5TQF - chains H and L; structure by X-ray diffraction, 1.85 A resolution.

Chain H:
Molecule: Factor VIIa (Heavy Chain)
From: Homo sapiens
Notes: EC 3.4.21.21
Reference sequence: P08709 (FA7_HUMAN); the construct lacks a stretch of the UniProt sequence and is renumbered around it, so the offset changes along the chain: 16-35 = UniProt 213-232; 37-60 = UniProt 233-256; 61-129 = UniProt 261-329; 134-147 = UniProt 337-350; 5 more segments
Sequence (254 residues; each row starts with the number of its first residue; note: 11 numbers in that range are skipped by the numbering (no residue carries them; nothing is unmodelled there); a row labelled like 60A-60D holds insertion residues (60A, then the next letters in order)):
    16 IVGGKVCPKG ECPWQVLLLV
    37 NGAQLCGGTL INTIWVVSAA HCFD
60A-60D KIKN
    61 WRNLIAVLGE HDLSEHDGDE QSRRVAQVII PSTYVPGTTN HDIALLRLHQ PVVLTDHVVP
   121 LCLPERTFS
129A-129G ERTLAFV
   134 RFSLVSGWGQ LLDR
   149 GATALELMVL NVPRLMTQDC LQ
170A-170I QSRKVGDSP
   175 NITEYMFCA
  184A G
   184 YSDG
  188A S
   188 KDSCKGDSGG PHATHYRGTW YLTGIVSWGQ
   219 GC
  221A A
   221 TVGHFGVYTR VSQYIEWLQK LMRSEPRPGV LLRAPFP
Disordered / not traced: 170E-170H
Swiss-Prot annotation at these positions:
  - active site (Charge relay system): His-57, Asp-102, Ser-195
  - binding site (substrate): Asp-189
  - glycosylation: Asn-175 (N-linked (GlcNAc...) asparagine)
Disulfides: Cys-22/Cys-27, Cys-42/Cys-58, Cys-168/Cys-182, Cys-191/Cys-220
Bound ions: Ca2+: Glu-70, Asp-72, Glu-75, Glu-80
Ligand contacts: 7KR ((11R)-11-[(1-aminoisoquinolin-6-yl)amino]-16-(cyclopropylsulfonyl)-13-methyl-2,13-diazatricyclo[13.3.1.1~6,10~]icosa-1(19),6(20),7,9,15,17-hexaene-3,12-dione): Leu-41, Cys-42, His-57, Cys-58, Asp-60, Lys-60A, Gly-97, Thr-98, Thr-99, Asp-189, Ser-190, Cys-191, Lys-192, Ser-195, Val-213, Ser-214, Trp-215, Gly-216, Gln-217, Gly-219, Cys-220, Gly-226, Val-227, Tyr-228

Chain L:
Molecule: Factor VIIa (Light Chain)
From: Homo sapiens
Notes: EC 3.4.21.21
Reference sequence: P08709 (FA7_HUMAN); residues 90-144 here correspond to UniProt positions 150-204 (UniProt number = residue number + 60)
Sequence (55 residues; each row starts with the number of its first residue):
    90 ICVNENGGCE QYCSDHTGTK RSCRCHEGYS LLADGVSCTP TVEYPCGKIP ILEKR
Disulfides: Cys-91/Cys-102, Cys-98/Cys-112, Cys-114/Cys-127

How chain H and chain L interact:
Residue-residue contacts (46; chain H residue first):
  Lys-24(H) / Ile-140(L)
  Gly-25(H) / Ile-138(L)
  Glu-26(H) / Ile-138(L)
  Glu-26(H) / Ile-140(L)
  Glu-26(H) / Leu-141(L)
  Trp-29(H) / Gly-136(L)
  Trp-29(H) / Lys-137(L)
  Trp-29(H) / Ile-138(L)  hydrophobic
  Leu-114(H) / Tyr-133(L)
  Thr-115(H) / Tyr-133(L)
  Asp-116(H) / Tyr-133(L)  hydrogen bond
  Asp-116(H) / Pro-139(L)
  Asp-116(H) / Lys-143(L)  salt bridge
  Val-119(H) / Pro-134(L)
  Val-119(H) / Lys-137(L)
  Val-119(H) / Pro-139(L)
  Pro-120(H) / Cys-135(L)
  Pro-120(H) / Gly-136(L)  hydrogen bond (backbone-backbone)
  Cys-122(H) / His-115(L)
  Cys-122(H) / Cys-135(L)  disulfide
  Cys-122(H) / Gly-136(L)
  Leu-123(H) / Tyr-101(L)  hydrogen bond (backbone-side chain)
  Leu-123(H) / His-115(L)
  Pro-124(H) / Tyr-101(L)
  Glu-125(H) / Tyr-101(L)
  Glu-125(H) / Arg-113(L)  salt bridge
  Phe-128(H) / Asn-95(L)
  Phe-128(H) / Gln-100(L)
  Phe-128(H) / Tyr-101(L)  hydrophobic
  Arg-129B(H) / Cys-91(L)
  Arg-129B(H) / Val-92(L)
  Arg-129B(H) / Asp-104(L)  salt bridge
  Thr-129C(H) / Asn-95(L)  hydrogen bond
  Tyr-203(H) / Asn-95(L)
  Tyr-203(H) / Glu-99(L)
  Arg-204(H) / Gly-97(L)  hydrogen bond (side chain-backbone)
  Arg-204(H) / Cys-98(L)  hydrogen bond (side chain-backbone)
  Arg-204(H) / Glu-99(L)
  Gly-205(H) / Lys-137(L)  hydrogen bond (backbone-side chain)
  Thr-206(H) / Tyr-118(L)
  Thr-206(H) / Cys-135(L)
  Thr-206(H) / Gly-136(L)
  Thr-206(H) / Lys-137(L)  hydrogen bond
  Trp-207(H) / Gly-136(L)  hydrogen bond (backbone-backbone)
  Trp-207(H) / Ile-138(L)
  Tyr-208(H) / Gln-100(L)
Other interface residues (no listed pair), chain H (25 interface residues in all): Pro-28, Leu-121, Thr-127
Other interface residues (no listed pair), chain L (25 interface residues in all): Glu-94, Cys-102, Arg-144
Disulfides between the chains: Cys-122(H)/Cys-135(L)

In short:
The chain H/chain L interface involves 25 residues from each chain, with 1 disulfide bond, 9 hydrogen bonds
and 3 salt bridges. Polar contacts include Asp-116(H)/Lys-143(L), Glu-125(H)/Arg-113(L) and
Arg-129B(H)/Asp-104(L). Ligands of chain H: compound 7KR.
Here chain H is Factor VIIa (Heavy Chain) and chain L is Factor VIIa (Light Chain), both from Homo sapiens.
Entry 5TQF (Factor VIIa in complex with the inhibitor
(11R)-11-[(1-aminoisoquinolin-6-yl)amino]-16-(cyclopropylsulfonyl)-13-methyl-2,13-diazatricyclo[13.3.1.1~6,10~]icosa-1(19),6(20),7,9,15,17-hexaene-3,12-dione)
was determined by X-ray diffraction, deposited together with 5TQE and 5TQG.
